8CXS - chains A and D of the 3 polymer chains in the assembly; structure by X-ray diffraction, 2.49 A resolution.

[Chain A]
Name: Site-specific DNA-methyltransferase (adenine-specific)
From: Clostridioides difficile
Notes: EC 2.1.1.72
UniProtKB: A0A031WG99 (A0A031WG99_CLODI); residue numbers follow UniProt; this construct covers 1-577
Chain sequence (578 residues; numbered 0 to 577; the number before each row is that of its first residue; numbering starts at 0):
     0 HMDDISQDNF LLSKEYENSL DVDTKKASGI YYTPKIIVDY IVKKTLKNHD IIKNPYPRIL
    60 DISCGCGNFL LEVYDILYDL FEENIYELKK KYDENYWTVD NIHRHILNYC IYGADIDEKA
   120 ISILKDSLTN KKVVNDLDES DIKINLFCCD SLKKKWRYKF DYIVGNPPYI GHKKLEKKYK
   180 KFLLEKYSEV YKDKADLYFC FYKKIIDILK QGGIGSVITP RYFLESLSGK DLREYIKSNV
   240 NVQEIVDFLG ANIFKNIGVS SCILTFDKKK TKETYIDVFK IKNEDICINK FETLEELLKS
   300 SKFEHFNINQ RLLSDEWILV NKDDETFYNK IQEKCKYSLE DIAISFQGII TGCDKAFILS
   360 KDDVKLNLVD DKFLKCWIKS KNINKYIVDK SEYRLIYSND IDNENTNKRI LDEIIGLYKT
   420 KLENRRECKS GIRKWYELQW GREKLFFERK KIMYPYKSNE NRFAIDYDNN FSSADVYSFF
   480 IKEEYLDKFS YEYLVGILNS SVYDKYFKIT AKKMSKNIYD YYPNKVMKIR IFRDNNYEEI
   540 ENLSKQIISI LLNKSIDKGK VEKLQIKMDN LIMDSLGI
Unresolved in the structure: 0-25, 133-137
Construct notes: expression tag (0)
Metal / ion sites: K+ site 1: Lys88, Lys89, Tyr91, Glu93 (together with 1,2-ethanediol); K+ site 2: Gly249, Ala250, Asn251, Val258, Ser259
Residues lining bound ligands: 5'-deoxy-5'-methylthioadenosine (MTA): Gly28, Ile29, Tyr30, Ile61, Ser62, Gly64, Asp114, Ile115, Asp116, Cys148, Asp149, Ser150, Asn165, Pro166, Pro167, Tyr178, Phe200
Reported in the primary citation:
  - conformationally variable residues (order/disorder transition): Gly28
  - contacts within the chain: Asp149-Tyr178 (hydrogen bond)

[Chain D]
Molecule: DNA Strand 1
Sequence (14 nucleotides; numbered 1 to 14; the number before each row is that of its first residue):
     1 TTCAAAAAGT CCCA

[Chain A / chain D interface]
Pairs across the interface - 47 pairs, chain A then chain D:
  Tyr30(A) with DA8(D), stacking on the base
  Asn165(A) with DA8(D), hydrogen bond to the base
  Pro166(A) with DA8(D), hydrogen bond to the base
  Pro167(A) with DA8(D), base contact
  Tyr168(A) with DA8(D), stacking on the base
  His171(A) with DA5(D), base contact; DA6(D), hydrogen bond to the base
  Lys172(A) with DA6(D), base contact
  Lys173(A) with DA8(D), salt bridge to the phosphate; DT10(D), salt bridge to the phosphate
  Lys193(A) with DA5(D), base contact; DA6(D), sugar contact
  Tyr221(A) with DA7(D), sugar contact
  Ser225(A) with DA6(D), phosphate contact
  Leu226(A) with DA6(D), phosphate contact
  Ser227(A) with DA5(D), phosphate contact; DA6(D), hydrogen bond to the phosphate
  Phe253(A) with DA8(D), base contact
  Ile256(A) with DA8(D), phosphate contact; DG9(D), phosphate contact
  Gly257(A) with DA7(D), sugar contact; DA8(D), phosphate contact; DG9(D), hydrogen bond to the phosphate
  Val258(A) with DA8(D), sugar contact
  Ser344(A) with DA4(D), phosphate contact
  Phe345(A) with DA4(D), phosphate contact
  Gln346(A) with DA4(D), hydrogen bond to the phosphate; DA5(D), hydrogen bond to the base
  Ile349(A) with DA5(D), base contact
  Ile431(A) with DT1(D), base contact
  Trp439(A) with DT2(D), base contact; DC3(D), base contact; DA4(D), base contact
  Arg441(A) with DC3(D), salt bridge to the phosphate; DA4(D), hydrogen bond to the base
  Lys456(A) with DA7(D), base contact
  Tyr476(A) with DA5(D), hydrogen bond to the phosphate
  Lys511(A) with DA6(D), salt bridge to the phosphate; DA7(D), salt bridge to the phosphate
  Met513(A) with DA7(D), sugar contact
  Ser514(A) with DA7(D), hydrogen bond to the base; DG9(D), base contact
  Ile517(A) with DA7(D), base contact
  Tyr521(A) with DA5(D), phosphate contact; DA6(D), hydrogen bond to the base
  Pro522(A) with DA5(D), phosphate contact
  Asn523(A) with DA5(D), hydrogen bond to the phosphate
Other interface residues (no listed pair), chain A (36 interface residues in all): Gly170, Asp195, Glu426

[Overview]
The interface between chain A and chain D involves 36 residues on one side and 10 on the other; the contacts
include 12 hydrogen bonds, 5 salt bridges and 2 aromatic stacking contacts. Polar pairs include
Asn165(A)-DA8(D), Pro166(A)-DA8(D) and His171(A)-DA6(D). From the paper: conformational variability at
Gly28(A); contacts within the chain involving Asp149(A) and Tyr178(A).
Chain A is Site-specific DNA-methyltransferase (adenine-specific) (Clostridioides difficile) and chain D is
DNA Strand 1; the structure, CamA Adenine Methyltransferase Complexed to Cognate Substrate DNA and Inhibitor
MTA, was determined by X-ray diffraction, deposited together with 8CXT, 8CXU, 8CXV, 8CXW, 8CXX, 8CXY and 7
further entries.
